Entry 4R3S (X-ray diffraction, 1.70 A resolution); this record covers chains B and Q of the 3 polymer chains in the assembly.

Chain B:
Molecule: Fv fragment(mab6d8) light chain
From: Mus musculus
Chain sequence (111 residues; row label = number of the first residue in the row):
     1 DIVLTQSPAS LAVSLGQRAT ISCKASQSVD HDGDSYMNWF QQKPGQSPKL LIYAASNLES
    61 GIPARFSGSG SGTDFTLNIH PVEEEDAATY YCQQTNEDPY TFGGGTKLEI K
Cystine bridges: Cys-23/Cys-92

Chain Q:
Molecule: Merozoite surface protein
Notes: fragment: 11-23
UniProtKB: Q9GQZ3 (Q9GQZ3_PLAFA); residues 11-23 here = UniProt positions 11-23
Chain sequence (15 residues; each row starts with the number of its first residue):
    10 XFINNAYNMS IRRSX
Disordered / not traced: 10-11
Construct notes: acetylation (10); amidation (24)
Modified residues: ACE (acetyl group) at position 10; NH2 (amino group) at position 24

Chain B / chain Q interface:
Contacting residue pairs - 20 pairs, chain B then chain Q:
  His-31(B) / Arg-21(Q)  hydrogen bond
  Tyr-36(B) / Met-18(Q)
  Tyr-36(B) / Ile-20(Q)
  Tyr-36(B) / Arg-21(Q)
  Asn-38(B) / Ser-19(Q)  hydrogen bond (side chain-backbone)
  Tyr-53(B) / Asn-13(Q)  hydrogen bond (side chain-backbone)
  Tyr-53(B) / Asn-14(Q)  hydrogen bond (side chain-backbone)
  Tyr-53(B) / Ala-15(Q)
  Tyr-53(B) / Met-18(Q)  hydrophobic
  Tyr-53(B) / Ser-19(Q)
  Ala-54(B) / Met-18(Q)
  Asn-57(B) / Asn-13(Q)
  Asn-57(B) / Met-18(Q)
  Glu-59(B) / Ala-15(Q)
  Thr-95(B) / Ser-19(Q)  hydrogen bond (side chain-backbone)
  Thr-95(B) / Ile-20(Q)
  Thr-95(B) / Arg-21(Q)  hydrogen bond (backbone-backbone)
  Asn-96(B) / Arg-21(Q)  hydrogen bond
  Glu-97(B) / Arg-21(Q)  salt bridge
  Tyr-100(B) / Ile-20(Q)
Interface residues without a listed pair, chain B (12 interface residues in all): Leu-50

In short:
12 residues of chain B and 7 residues of chain Q are in contact; the contacts include 7 hydrogen bonds and 1
salt bridge. Polar pairs include Glu-97(B)/Arg-21(Q), His-31(B)/Arg-21(Q) and Asn-38(B)/Ser-19(Q).
Here chain B is Fv fragment(mab6d8) light chain (Mus musculus) and chain Q is Merozoite surface protein. Entry
4R3S (Crystal Structure of anti-MSP2 Fv fragment (mAb6D8)in complex with MSP2 11-23) was determined by X-ray
diffraction together with 4QXT, 4QY8 and 4QYO from the same study.
